7KS0 - chains B and D of the 4 polymer chains in the assembly; structure by electron microscopy, 5.30 A resolution (low resolution: residue-level contacts below are approximate; hydrogen-bond / salt-bridge calls are withheld).

# Chain B (and D)
Name: Glutamate receptor ionotropic, kainate 2
From: Rattus norvegicus
Notes: chain D of this document is another copy of the same molecule, construct and numbering; everything in this record applies to it too
Reference sequence: P42260 (GRIK2_RAT); numbering as in UniProt (aligned over 1-908)
Amino-acid sequence (942 residues; numbered 1 to 942; the number before each row is that of its first residue):
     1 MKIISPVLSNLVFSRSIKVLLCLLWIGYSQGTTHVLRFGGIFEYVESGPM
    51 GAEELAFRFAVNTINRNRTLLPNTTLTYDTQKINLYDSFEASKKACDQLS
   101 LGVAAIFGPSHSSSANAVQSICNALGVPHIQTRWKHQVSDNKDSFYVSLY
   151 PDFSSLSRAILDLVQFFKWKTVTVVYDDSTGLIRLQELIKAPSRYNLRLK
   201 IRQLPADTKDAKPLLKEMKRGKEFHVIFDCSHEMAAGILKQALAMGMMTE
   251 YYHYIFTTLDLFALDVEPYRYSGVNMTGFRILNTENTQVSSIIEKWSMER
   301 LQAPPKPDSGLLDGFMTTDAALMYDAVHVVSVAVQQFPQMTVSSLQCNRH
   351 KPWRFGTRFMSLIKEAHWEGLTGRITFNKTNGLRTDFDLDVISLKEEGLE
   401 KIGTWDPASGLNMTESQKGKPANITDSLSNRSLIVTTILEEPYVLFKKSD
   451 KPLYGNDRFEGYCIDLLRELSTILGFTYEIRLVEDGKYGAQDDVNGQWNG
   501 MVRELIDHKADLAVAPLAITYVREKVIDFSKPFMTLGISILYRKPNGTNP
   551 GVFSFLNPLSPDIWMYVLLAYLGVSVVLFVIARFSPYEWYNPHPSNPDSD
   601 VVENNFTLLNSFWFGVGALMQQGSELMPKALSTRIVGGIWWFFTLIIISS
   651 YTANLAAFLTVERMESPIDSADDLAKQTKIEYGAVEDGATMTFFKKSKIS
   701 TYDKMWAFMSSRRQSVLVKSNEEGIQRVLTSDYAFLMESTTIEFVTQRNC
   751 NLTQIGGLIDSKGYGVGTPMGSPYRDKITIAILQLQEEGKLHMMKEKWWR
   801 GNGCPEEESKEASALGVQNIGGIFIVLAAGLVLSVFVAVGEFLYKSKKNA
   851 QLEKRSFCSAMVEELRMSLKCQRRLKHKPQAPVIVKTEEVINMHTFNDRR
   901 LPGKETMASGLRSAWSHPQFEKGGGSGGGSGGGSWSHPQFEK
Disordered / not traced: 1-32, 417-432, 584-629, 803-816, 846-942
Cystine bridges: Cys96-Cys347
Sequence notes: conflict Val567 (Ile in P42260), Val576 (Cys in P42260), Ser595 (Cys in P42260); expression tag (909-942)
Swiss-Prot annotation at these positions:
  - binding site (L-glutamate): Pro516, Ala518, Arg523, Ala689, Thr690, Glu738
  - modified residue (Phosphoserine): Ser846, Ser868
  - glycosylation (N-linked (GlcNAc...) asparagine): Asn67, Asn73, Asn275, Asn378, Asn412, Asn423, Asn430, Asn546, Asn751
  - cross-link: Lys886 (Glycyl lysine isopeptide (Lys-Gly) (interchain with G-Cter in SUMO1))
What the authors report for this chain:
  - conformationally variable residues: Glu662

# Chain B / chain D interface
Residue-residue contacts (15):
  Lys212(B) with Tyr271(D)
  Lys219(B) with Ser272(D)
  Ala244(B) with Tyr271(D); Ser272(D)
  Met245(B) with Tyr271(D); Ser272(D)
  Met248(B) with Gly246(D)
  Thr249(B) with Thr249(D)
  Tyr251(B) with Tyr251(D)
  Tyr271(B) with Lys212(D); Ala244(D)
  Ser272(B) with Lys219(D); Ala244(D); Met245(D); Gly246(D)
Also at the interface, not in a pair above, chain B (13 interface residues in all): Lys216, Leu243, Gly246, Pro268
Also at the interface, not in a pair above, chain D (13 interface residues in all): Leu243, Met248, Pro268, Glu396

# Summary
Chain B and chain D each contribute 13 residues to their interface. UniProt lists 6 L-glutamate-binding
residues on chain B. From the paper: conformational variability at Glu662(B).
Chain B and chain D are both Glutamate receptor ionotropic, kainate 2 (Rattus norvegicus); the structure,
GluK2/K5 with 6-Cyano-7-nitroquinoxaline-2,3-dione (CNQX), was determined by electron microscopy (same
publication as 7KS3).
